Entry 8EXH (electron microscopy, 3.50 A resolution); this record covers chains A and h of the 40 polymer chains in the assembly.

== Chain A (and h) ==
Protein: Protein virB2
Source organism: Agrobacterium fabrum (strain C58 / ATCC 33970)
Notes: chain h of this document is another copy of the same molecule, construct and numbering; everything in this record applies to it too
UniProt: P17792 (VIRB2_AGRFC); residues 5-73 here correspond to UniProt positions 52-120 (UniProt number = residue number + 47)
Amino-acid sequence (69 residues; each row starts with the number of its first residue):
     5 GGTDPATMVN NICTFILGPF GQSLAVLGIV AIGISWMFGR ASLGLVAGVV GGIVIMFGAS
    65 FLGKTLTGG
Ligand contacts:
  - X3D ((14S,17R)-20-amino-17-hydroxy-11,17-dioxo-12,16,18-trioxa-17lambda~5~-phosphaicosan-14-yl tetradecanoate), molecule 1: Leu28, Leu31, Ala35, Ile38, Ser39, Phe42
  - X3D, molecule 2: Trp40, Ala45, Ser46, Leu47, Val50, Ala51, Val54, Gly55
  - X3D, molecule 3: Gly48, Ala51, Gly55, Ile59, Leu66, Leu70

== Interface between chain A and chain h ==
Pairs across the interface (12; chain A residue first):
  Val54(A) with Ile16(h), hydrophobic
  Val58(A) with Pro9(h), hydrophobic; Met12(h), hydrophobic
  Phe61(A) with Gly6(h); Thr7(h), hydrogen bond (backbone-backbone); Met12(h), hydrophobic
  Gly62(A) with Thr7(h)
  Ser64(A) with Gly5(h), hydrogen bond (side chain-backbone)
  Phe65(A) with Gly6(h); Thr7(h); Asp8(h)
  Leu66(A) with Pro9(h), hydrophobic
Interface residues without a listed pair, chain A (9 interface residues in all): Leu21, Ile57

== In short ==
Chain A and chain h form an interface of 9 and 7 residues respectively; the contacts include 2 hydrogen bonds.
Among the polar pairs are Ser64(A)-Gly5(h) and Phe61(A)-Thr7(h). Bound to chain A: 3 copies of compound X3D.
Chain A and chain h are both Protein virB2 (Agrobacterium fabrum (strain C58 / ATCC 33970)); the structure,
Agrobacterium tumefaciens Tpilus, was determined by electron microscopy (same publication as 8DFT and 8DFU).
